Entry 1JMX (X-ray diffraction, 1.90 A resolution); this record covers chains A and B of the 3 polymer chains in the assembly.

[Chain A]
Protein: Amine Dehydrogenase
From: Pseudomonas putida
Reference sequence: Q8VW85 (Q8VW85_PSEPU); residues 1-494 here correspond to UniProt positions 49-542 (UniProt number = residue number + 48)
Chain sequence (494 residues; row label = number of the first residue in the row):
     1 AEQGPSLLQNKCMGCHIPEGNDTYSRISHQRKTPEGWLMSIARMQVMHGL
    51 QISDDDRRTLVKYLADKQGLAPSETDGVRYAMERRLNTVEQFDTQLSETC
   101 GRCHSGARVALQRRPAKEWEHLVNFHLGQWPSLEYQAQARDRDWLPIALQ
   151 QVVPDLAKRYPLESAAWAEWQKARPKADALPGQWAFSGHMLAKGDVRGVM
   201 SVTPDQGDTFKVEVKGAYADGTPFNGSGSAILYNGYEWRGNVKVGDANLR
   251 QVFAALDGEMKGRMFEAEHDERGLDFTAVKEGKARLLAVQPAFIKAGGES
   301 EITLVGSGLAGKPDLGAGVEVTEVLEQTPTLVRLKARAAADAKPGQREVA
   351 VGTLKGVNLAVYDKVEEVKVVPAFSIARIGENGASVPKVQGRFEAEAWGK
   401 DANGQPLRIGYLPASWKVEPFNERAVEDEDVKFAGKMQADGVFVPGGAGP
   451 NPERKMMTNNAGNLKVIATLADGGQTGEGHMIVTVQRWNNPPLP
Unresolved in the structure: 1
Covalently attached groups: heme c (HEC) linked to Cys12, Cys15, Cys100, Cys103

[Chain B]
Protein: Amine Dehydrogenase
From: Pseudomonas putida
Reference sequence: Q8VW82 (Q8VW82_PSEPU); residues 1-349 here correspond to UniProt positions 31-379 (UniProt number = residue number + 30)
Chain sequence (349 residues; each row starts with the number of its first residue):
     1 ADTGPALKAGHEYMIVTNYPNNLHVVDVASDTVYKSCVMPDKFGPGTAMM
    51 APDNRTAYVLNNHYGDIYGIDLDTCKNTFHANLSSVPGEVGRSMYSFAIS
   101 PDGKEVYATVNPTQRLNDHYVVKPPRLEVFSTADGLEAKPVRTFPMPRQV
   151 YLMRAADDGSLYVAGPDIYKMDVKTGKYTVALPLRNWNRKGYSAPDVLYF
   201 WPHQSPRHEFSMLYTIARFKDDKQDPATADLLYGYLSVDLKTGKTHTQEF
   251 ADLTELYFTGLRSPKDPNQIYGVLNRLAKYDLKQRKLIKAANLDHTYYCV
   301 AFDKKGDKLYLGGTFNDLAVFNPDTLEKVKNIKLPGGDMSTTTPQVFIR
Unresolved in the structure: 1-3, 220-226
Disulfide bonds: Cys37-Cys75

[How chain A and chain B interact]
Residue-residue contacts (42; chain A residue first):
  Cys15(A) - Asn117(B)  hydrogen bond (backbone-side chain)
  Cys15(A) - Asp118(B)
  His16(A) - Asp118(B)
  Ile17(A) - Asn117(B)
  Ser25(A) - Asp118(B)  hydrogen bond
  Arg26(A) - Asp118(B)  hydrogen bond (side chain-backbone)
  His48(A) - Tyr120(B)
  His121(A) - His119(B)
  Asn124(A) - Tyr120(B)
  Asn124(A) - Val121(B)
  Asn124(A) - Val122(B)  hydrogen bond (side chain-backbone)
  Phe125(A) - Tyr120(B)  hydrophobic
  Leu127(A) - Val122(B)  hydrophobic
  Leu127(A) - Arg148(B)
  Gly128(A) - Thr113(B)
  Gly128(A) - Val122(B)
  Gln129(A) - Arg115(B)
  Gln129(A) - Tyr120(B)  hydrogen bond
  Pro131(A) - Met94(B)
  Ser132(A) - Met94(B)
  Glu134(A) - Arg148(B)  salt bridge
  Glu134(A) - Gln149(B)  hydrogen bond (backbone-side chain)
  Tyr135(A) - Met94(B)
  Tyr135(A) - Asn111(B)  hydrogen bond
  Tyr135(A) - Gln149(B)
  Tyr135(A) - Val150(B)  hydrogen bond (side chain-backbone)
  Ala139(A) - Gln149(B)  hydrogen bond (backbone-side chain)
  Arg140(A) - Gln149(B)
  Arg140(A) - Arg185(B)  hydrogen bond (backbone-side chain)
  Arg140(A) - Asp196(B)  salt bridge
  Arg140(A) - Val197(B)
  Arg140(A) - Leu198(B)
  Asp141(A) - Arg185(B)
  Arg142(A) - Gln149(B)  hydrogen bond (backbone-side chain)
  Arg142(A) - Arg185(B)  hydrogen bond (backbone-side chain)
  Asp143(A) - Arg185(B)  salt bridge
  Leu145(A) - Arg148(B)
  Met456(A) - Asn275(B)
  Met456(A) - Leu293(B)
  Met456(A) - Asp294(B)
  Met456(A) - His295(B)
  Met456(A) - Thr296(B)
Other interface residues (no listed pair), chain A (25 interface residues in all): Trp144, Met457
Other interface residues (no listed pair), chain B (24 interface residues in all): Arg92, Tyr151

[Overview]
25 residues of chain A and 24 residues of chain B are in contact; the contacts include 12 hydrogen bonds and 3
salt bridges. Polar contacts include Glu134(A)-Arg148(B), Arg140(A)-Asp196(B) and Asp143(A)-Arg185(B).
Chain A is Amine Dehydrogenase and chain B is Amine Dehydrogenase, both from Pseudomonas putida; the
structure, crystal structure of a quinohemoprotein amine dehydrogenase from pseudomonas putida, was determined
by X-ray diffraction (same publication as 1JMZ).
